Entry 9JWE (X-ray diffraction, 1.29 A resolution); this record covers chain A.

# Chain A
Protein: Carbonic anhydrase 2
Organism: Homo sapiens
Notes: EC 4.2.1.1, 4.2.1.69
Reference sequence: P00918 (CAH2_HUMAN); the author numbering skips numbers that UniProt does not, so the offset changes along the chain: 1-125 = UniProt 1-125; 127-261 = UniProt 126-260
Sequence (266 residues; numbered 1 to 267; 1 number in that range is skipped by the numbering (no residue carries it; nothing is unmodelled there); the number before each row is that of its first residue):
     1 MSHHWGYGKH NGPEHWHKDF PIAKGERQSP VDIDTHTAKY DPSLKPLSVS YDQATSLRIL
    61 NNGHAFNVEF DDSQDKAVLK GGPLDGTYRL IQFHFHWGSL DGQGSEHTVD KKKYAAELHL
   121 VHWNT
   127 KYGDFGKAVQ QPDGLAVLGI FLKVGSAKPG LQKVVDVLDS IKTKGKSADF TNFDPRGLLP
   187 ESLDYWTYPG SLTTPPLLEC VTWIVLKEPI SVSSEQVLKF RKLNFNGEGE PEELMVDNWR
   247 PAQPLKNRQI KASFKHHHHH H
Disordered / not traced: 1-3, 262-267
Sequence notes: expression tag (262-267)
Ion coordination: Zn2+: H94, H96, H119
Curated features (UniProtKB/Swiss-Prot):
  - active site: H64 (Proton donor/acceptor)
  - binding site (Zn(2+)): H94, H96, H119
  - binding site (substrate): T199, T200
  - site: Y7 (Fine-tunes the proton-transfer properties of H-64), N62 (Fine-tunes the proton-transfer properties of H-64), N67 (Fine-tunes the proton-transfer properties of H-64), Q92 (Involved in the binding of some activators, including histamine and L-histidine)
  - modified residue: S2 (N-acetylserine), S166 (Phosphoserine), S173 (Phosphoserine)

# Summary
H94, H96 and H119 form the Zn2+ site. From UniProt: active-site residue H64, 3 Zn2+-binding residues and
substrate-binding residues T199 and T200.
Chain A is Carbonic anhydrase 2 (Homo sapiens); the structure, Native Carbonic Anhydrase II pH 7.8 0 atm CO2,
was determined by X-ray diffraction, deposited together with 9JWU, 9JWW and 9U5B.
